Entry 6EH4 (X-ray diffraction, 1.26 A resolution); this record covers chains D and E.

Chain D:
Molecule: Human T Cell Receptor Alpha Chain
Source organism: Homo sapiens
Sequence (204 residues; each row starts with the number of its first residue):
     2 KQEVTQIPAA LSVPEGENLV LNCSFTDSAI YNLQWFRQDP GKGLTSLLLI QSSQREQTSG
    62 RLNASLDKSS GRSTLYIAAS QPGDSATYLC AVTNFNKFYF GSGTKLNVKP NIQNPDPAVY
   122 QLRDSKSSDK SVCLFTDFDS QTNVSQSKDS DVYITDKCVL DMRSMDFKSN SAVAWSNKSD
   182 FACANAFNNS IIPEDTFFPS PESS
Disulfide bonds: C24-C91, C134-C184

Chain E:
Molecule: Human T Cell Receptor Beta Chain
Source organism: Homo sapiens
Sequence (244 residues; row label = number of the first residue in the row):
     1 MKAGVTQTPR YLIKTRGQQV TLSCSPISGH RSVSWYQQTP GQGLQFLFEY FSETQRNKGN
    61 FPGRFSGRQF SNSRSEMNVS TLELGDSALY LCASSFDSGN SPLHFGNGTR LTVVEDLNKV
   121 FPPEVAVFEP SEAEISHTQK ATLVCLATGF FPDHVELSWW VNGKEVHSGV CTDPQPLKEQ
   181 PALNDSRYSL SSRLRVSATF WQNPRNHFRC QVQFYGLSEN DEWTQDRAKP VTQIVSAEAW
   241 GRAD
Disulfide bonds: C24-C92, C145-C210

How chain D and chain E interact:
Inter-chain disulfides: C159(D)-C171(E)
Pairs across the interface (98):
  Y32(D) with G99(E)
  N33(D) with S98(E), hydrogen bond (side chain-backbone); G99(E), hydrogen bond (side chain-backbone); N100(E)
  Q35(D) with P102(E); L103(E), hydrogen bond (side chain-backbone)
  F37(D) with L103(E); F105(E), hydrophobic
  Q39(D) with Q38(E), hydrogen bond
  P41(D) with P174(E)
  K43(D) with N107(E)
  G44(D) with G106(E); N107(E)
  L45(D) with L44(E), hydrophobic; F105(E)
  S47(D) with P102(E); L103(E)
  L50(D) with N100(E); S101(E); P102(E)
  Q52(D) with N100(E), hydrogen bond (side chain-backbone)
  L90(D) with L44(E), hydrophobic
  T94(D) with S98(E)
  N97(D) with N57(E), hydrogen bond (backbone-side chain)
  K98(D) with K58(E), hydrogen bond (side chain-backbone); G59(E); N60(E), hydrogen bond
  F99(D) with Y36(E); F46(E), hydrophobic; E49(E); S98(E)
  F101(D) with Y36(E), hydrophobic; L44(E)
  D117(D) with H137(E), salt bridge; T138(E)
  Y121(D) with S131(E); A133(E); E134(E); H137(E); T138(E)
  Q122(D) with S131(E)
  L123(D) with F128(E); E129(E); T142(E); V144(E), hydrophobic
  R124(D) with F128(E); E129(E), hydrogen bond (backbone-backbone); P130(E); E132(E), salt bridge; R242(E); D244(E), salt bridge
  S126(D) with V127(E); F128(E)
  S129(D) with A126(E); F128(E)
  K131(D) with F128(E); T148(E)
  V133(D) with F128(E), hydrophobic; L146(E), hydrophobic
  L135(D) with T142(E)
  T137(D) with R195(E)
  D138(D) with T138(E); R195(E), salt bridge
  Y154(D) with L177(E), hydrophobic; E179(E), hydrogen bond (side chain-backbone)
  T156(D) with D173(E); L177(E); S191(E), hydrogen bond; R193(E), hydrogen bond
  D157(D) with R193(E)
  C159(D) with C171(E), disulfide; T172(E); R193(E)
  V160(D) with C171(E), hydrogen bond (backbone-side chain)
  L161(D) with G169(E); V170(E); R195(E)
  D162(D) with S168(E); G169(E), hydrogen bond (backbone-backbone)
  M163(D) with K140(E); R195(E); V196(E); S197(E)
  R164(D) with S168(E)
  F168(D) with K140(E); R195(E)
  S170(D) with R195(E), hydrogen bond
  S172(D) with R193(E), hydrogen bond
  V174(D) with S191(E); R193(E)
  W176(D) with L146(E), hydrophobic; L177(E), hydrophobic; S189(E)
  F198(D) with H137(E)
  P200(D) with A133(E), hydrophobic
  E203(D) with S131(E), hydrogen bond; E132(E); A133(E), hydrogen bond (side chain-backbone)
Also at the interface, not in a pair above, chain D (52 interface residues in all): F96, S128, I155, M166, A173
Also at the interface, not in a pair above, chain E (55 interface residues in all): L89, L91, E124, Q175

Overview:
Chain D and chain E form an interface of 52 and 55 residues respectively, with 1 disulfide bond, 18 hydrogen
bonds and 4 salt bridges. Among the polar pairs are D117(D)-H137(E), R124(D)-E132(E) and R124(D)-D244(E).
Here chain D is Human T Cell Receptor Alpha Chain and chain E is Human T Cell Receptor Beta Chain, both from
Homo sapiens. Entry 6EH4 (003 Human T-Cell Receptor specific for HIV GAG epitope SLYNTVATL carried by Human
Leukocyte Antigen HLA-A*0201) was determined by X-ray diffraction together with 6EH5, 6EH8, 6EH9, 6FR3, 6FR4,
6FR5 and 3 further entries from the same study.
